Entry 5UYX (X-ray diffraction, 3.50 A resolution); this record covers chains A and B of the 4 polymer chains in the assembly.

== Chain A (and B) ==
Name: T-complex protein 1 subunit epsilon
Source organism: Homo sapiens
Notes: chain B of this document is another copy of the same molecule, construct and numbering; everything in this record applies to it too
Reference sequence: P48643 (TCPE_HUMAN); residues 1-541 here = UniProt positions 1-541
Amino-acid sequence (541 residues; row label = number of the first residue in the row):
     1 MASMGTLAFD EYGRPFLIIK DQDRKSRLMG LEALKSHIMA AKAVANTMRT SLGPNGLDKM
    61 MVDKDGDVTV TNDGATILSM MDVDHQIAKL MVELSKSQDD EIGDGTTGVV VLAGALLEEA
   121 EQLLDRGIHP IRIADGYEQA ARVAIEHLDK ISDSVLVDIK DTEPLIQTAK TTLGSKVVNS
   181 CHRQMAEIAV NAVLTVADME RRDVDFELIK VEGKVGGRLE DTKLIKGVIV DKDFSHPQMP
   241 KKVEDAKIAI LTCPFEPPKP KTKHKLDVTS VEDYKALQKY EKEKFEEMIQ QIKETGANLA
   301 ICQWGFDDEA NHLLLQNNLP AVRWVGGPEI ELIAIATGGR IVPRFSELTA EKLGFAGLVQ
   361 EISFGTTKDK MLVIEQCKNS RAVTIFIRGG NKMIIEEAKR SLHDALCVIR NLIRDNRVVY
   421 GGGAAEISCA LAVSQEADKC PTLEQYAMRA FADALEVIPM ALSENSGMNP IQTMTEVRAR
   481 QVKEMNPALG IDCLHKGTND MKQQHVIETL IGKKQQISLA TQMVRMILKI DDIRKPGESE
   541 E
Disordered / not traced: 1-30, 171-179, 377-381, 537-541 (chain B: 1-30, 171-179, 361-368, 377-381, 537-541)
Residues lining bound ligands: ADP (adenosine-5'-diphosphate): S51, L52, G53, P54, G74, D104, G105, T106, T107, G108, G421, G422, G423, I458, L462, I491, C493, L494, M501, Q504, V506, E508, K513
UniProt features mapped onto this chain:
  - binding site (ADP): G53, G105, T106, T107, S175, G422, D492, E508, K513
  - binding site (ATP): G53, T106, T107, G422
  - binding site (Mg(2+)): D104
  - modified residue: A2 (N-acetylalanine), S26 (Phosphoserine), S346 (Phosphoserine), S539 (Phosphoserine)
  - cross-link (Glycyl lysine isopeptide (Lys-Gly)): K20 (interchain with G-Cter in SUMO2), K210 (interchain with G-Cter in SUMO2), K214 (interchain with G-Cter in SUMO2), K265 (interchain with G-Cter in SUMO2), K275 (interchain with G-Cter in SUMO2), K279 (interchain with G-Cter in SUMO2), K392 (interchain with G-Cter in SUMO2)
  - natural variant: H147 (H147R: In HSNSP), K176 (K176R: Found in a patient with severe developmental delay, intellectual disability, pyramidal and cerebellar signs, visual impairment, polymicrogyria and pontocerebellar hypoplasia ...)
What the authors report for this chain:
  - binding site for ADP: G53, P54
  - catalytic residues: D73, D404
  - self-association interface (contacts with another copy of this molecule): P343 to T349
  - disease-associated variants - H147R: unchanged catalytic activity (citing earlier work)

== Interface between chain A and chain B ==
Pairs across the interface (61; chain A residue first):
  Q86(A) with M60(B); V62(B); V68(B)
  I87(A) with M60(B), hydrophobic
  Q98(A) with N391(B)
  H129(A) with E464(B); N465(B)
  P258(A) with Q278(B)
  K259(A) with Y274(B)
  P260(A) with Y274(B); Q278(B); E281(B)
  K261(A) with E281(B); D307(B), salt bridge
  T262(A) with P257(B); E281(B), hydrogen bond
  K263(A) with L266(B)
  H264(A) with L266(B); V268(B); Y274(B); L277(B)
  K265(A) with L266(B), hydrogen bond (backbone-backbone); D267(B); V268(B), hydrogen bond (backbone-backbone)
  L266(A) with V268(B)
  D267(A) with D267(B); V268(B), hydrogen bond (backbone-backbone); T269(B)
  D273(A) with T269(B); S270(B); V271(B)
  L277(A) with V271(B)
  Y280(A) with V271(B), hydrophobic; Y274(B), hydrophobic; K275(B); Q278(B), hydrogen bond
  K284(A) with Q278(B)
  P343(A) with H236(B)
  R344(A) with H312(B), hydrogen bond
  F345(A) with E309(B)
  E347(A) with H312(B)
  K352(A) with Q238(B)
  K529(A) with L57(B); D58(B), hydrogen bond (backbone-backbone)
  I530(A) with D58(B); M60(B), hydrophobic; V70(B), hydrophobic
  D531(A) with T50(B), hydrogen bond; L57(B); K59(B), salt bridge; M60(B)
  D532(A) with T47(B); K59(B)
  I533(A) with M60(B), hydrophobic
  R534(A) with M61(B); M81(B)
  K535(A) with M61(B); V62(B)
  P536(A) with V62(B); M80(B); D82(B)
Interface residues without a listed pair, chain A (39 interface residues in all): L90, S97, E101, I131, T269, A276, Q522, M526
Interface residues without a listed pair, chain B (40 interface residues in all): N55, D63, E256, H264, D308, K392, G467

== Overview ==
The interface between chain A and chain B involves 39 residues on one side and 40 on the other; the contacts
include 8 hydrogen bonds and 2 salt bridges. Polar pairs include K261(A)-D307(B), D531(A)-K59(B) and
T262(A)-E281(B). Ligands of chain A: ADP. From the paper: catalytic residues D73(A) and D404(A); H147R of
chain A leaves catalytic activity unchanged.
Chain A and chain B are both T-complex protein 1 subunit epsilon (Homo sapiens); the structure, Structure of
Human T-complex protein 1 subunit epsilon (CCT5), was determined by X-ray diffraction (same publication as
5UYZ).
